PDB entry 9GB5 | electron microscopy, 3.27 A resolution | chains B and R of the 48 polymer chains in the assembly

== Chain B ==
Name: gp56 - Tail tube protein
Organism: Clostridioides difficile
UniProt: A0A9X8RMX9 (A0A9X8RMX9_CLODI); numbering as in UniProt (aligned over 1-137)
Chain sequence (137 residues; each row starts with the number of its first residue):
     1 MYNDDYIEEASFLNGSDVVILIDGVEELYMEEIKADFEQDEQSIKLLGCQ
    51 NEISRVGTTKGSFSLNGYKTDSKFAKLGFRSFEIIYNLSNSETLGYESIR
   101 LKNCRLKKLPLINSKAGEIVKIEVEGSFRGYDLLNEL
Unresolved in the structure: 1-6, 137

== Chain R ==
Name: gp53 - Tail adaptor protein
Organism: Clostridioides difficile
UniProt: A0A9X8WSH1 (A0A9X8WSH1_CLODI); residues 1-273 here = UniProt positions 1-273
Chain sequence (273 residues; each row starts with the number of its first residue):
     1 MRAGIRKALIDNIKELKGCYEPNVPNKDTKKPYMVVVQGQDNDHGETIGF
    51 ERSIEVWIYEGRTTFKKLDKLTKQVVEVLDMNTIVDESENEAFTCIYKGT
   101 SENDIVVEEWDAIARGIRFSVIALEDKEDTTNDRWVEALSRHTKDLLEIE
   151 SYKDNWKKNFIAPCALWRTTHIENKRINYHLIEITKTMKCHVVSKNKDEI
   201 VKLLETLETSLIIDKRVRLREDKNMYLTLVSVVEDRESDMFTTGQLTAVF
   251 KMIGKIKREGPTMDKIYGNGNLK
Unresolved in the structure: 273

== Chain B / chain R interface ==
Residue-residue contacts (25):
  Ile7(B) - Ile182(R)  hydrophobic
  Ile7(B) - Lys255(R)
  Ile7(B) - Ile256(R)  hydrophobic
  Ile7(B) - Lys257(R)
  Glu8(B) - Gly254(R)
  Glu8(B) - Lys255(R)  salt bridge
  Glu8(B) - Lys257(R)
  Glu9(B) - Asn224(R)
  Glu9(B) - Met225(R)
  Glu9(B) - Lys255(R)
  Ala10(B) - Leu181(R)  hydrophobic
  Ala10(B) - Ile253(R)
  Ala10(B) - Lys255(R)
  Ser11(B) - Ile253(R)
  Phe12(B) - Ile177(R)  hydrophobic
  Phe12(B) - Leu181(R)  hydrophobic
  Phe12(B) - Ile253(R)  hydrophobic
  Asn14(B) - Arg216(R)
  Ser16(B) - Lys215(R)
  Asp17(B) - Lys215(R)
  Ser91(B) - Arg216(R)  hydrogen bond
  Glu92(B) - Arg216(R)  salt bridge
  Glu92(B) - Lys223(R)
  Glu92(B) - Tyr226(R)
  Leu94(B) - Lys223(R)
Other interface residues (no listed pair), chain R (15 interface residues in all): Thr228

== Overview ==
12 residues of chain B face 15 of chain R across their interface, with 1 hydrogen bond and 2 salt bridges.
Polar contacts include Glu8(B)-Lys255(R), Glu92(B)-Arg216(R) and Ser91(B)-Arg216(R).
Here chain B is gp56 - Tail tube protein and chain R is gp53 - Tail adaptor protein, both from Clostridioides
difficile. Entry 9GB5 (Contracted phiCD508 neck) was determined by electron microscopy, deposited together
with 9G8S, 9GB0, 9GB1, 9GB2 and 9GB7.
